2Q9Z - chains A and B; structure by X-ray diffraction, 2.95 A resolution.

# Chain A (and B)
Molecule: Trichodiene synthase
Organism: Fusarium sporotrichioides
Notes: EC 4.2.3.6; chain B of this document is another copy of the same molecule, construct and numbering; everything in this record applies to it too
UniProt: P13513 (TRI5_FUSSP); numbering as in UniProt (aligned over 1-374)
Amino-acid sequence (374 residues; numbered 1 to 374; the number before each row is that of its first residue):
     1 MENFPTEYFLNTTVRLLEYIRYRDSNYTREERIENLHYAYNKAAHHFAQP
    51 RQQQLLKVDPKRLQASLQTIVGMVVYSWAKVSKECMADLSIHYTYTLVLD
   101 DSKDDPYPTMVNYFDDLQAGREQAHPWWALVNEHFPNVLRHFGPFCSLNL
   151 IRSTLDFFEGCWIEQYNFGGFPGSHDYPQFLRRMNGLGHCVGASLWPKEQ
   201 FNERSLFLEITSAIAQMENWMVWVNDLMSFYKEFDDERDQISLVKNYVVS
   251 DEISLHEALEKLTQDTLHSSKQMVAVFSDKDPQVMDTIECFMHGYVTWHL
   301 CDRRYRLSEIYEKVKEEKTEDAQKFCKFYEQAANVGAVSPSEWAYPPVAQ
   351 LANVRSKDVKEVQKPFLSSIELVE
Not modelled in the structure: 355-374 (chain B: 1, 355-374)
UniProt features mapped onto this chain:
  - region: D100 to D104 (Aspartate-rich domain)
  - binding site (Mg(2+)): D100, E164, N225, S229, E233, D239, I241
  - mutagenesis: D100 (D100E: Does not significantly perturb the overall structure of trichodiene synthase but leads to an increased KM, a reduction in kcat, as well as to the production of anomalous sesquiterpene products ...), D101 (D101E: Leads to an increased KM for Mg(2+), a reduction in kcat, as well as to the production of anomalous sesquiterpene products in addition to trichodiene when incubated with farnesyl diphosphate), D104 (D104E: Does not significantly affect the KM and kcat for farnesyl diphosphate), C146 (C146F: Leads to the loss of activity), C190 (C190F: Increases the KM for farnesyl diphosphate by about 1.3-fold and reduces the kcat by about 2000-fold), N225 (N225D: Increases the KM for farnesyl diphosphate by about 6-fold and reduces the kcat by about 28-fold. Leads to complete loss of activity; when associated with S-229), S229 (S229T: Increases the KM for farnesyl diphosphate by about 77-fold and reduces the kcat by about 9-fold. Leads to complete loss of activity; when associated with D-225), Y295 (Y295F: Does not affect the catalytic activity), R304 (R304K: Does not cause large changes in the overall structure but increases the KM for farnesyl diphosphate by about 25-fold, reduces the kcat by about 200-fold, and leads to conversion of farnesyl ...), Y305 (Y305F: Does not cause large changes in the overall structure but increases the KM for farnesyl diphosphate by about 7-fold ...)

# How chain A and chain B interact
Residue-residue contacts (110):
  D105(A) with R204(B), salt bridge
  Y107(A) with P144(B), hydrophobic; E203(B); R204(B)
  M110(A) with P144(B); L148(B), hydrophobic
  V111(A) with P144(B), hydrophobic
  Y113(A) with I151(B), hydrophobic
  F114(A) with N132(B); F135(B), hydrophobic; P136(B); L139(B), hydrophobic; I151(B), hydrophobic
  D115(A) with P136(B)
  L117(A) with L117(B)
  Q118(A) with G120(B); N132(B), hydrogen bond (side chain-backbone); E133(B)
  A119(A) with G120(B)
  G120(A) with Q118(B); A119(B); G120(B)
  N132(A) with F114(B); Q118(B), hydrogen bond (backbone-side chain)
  E133(A) with Q118(B)
  F135(A) with F114(B), hydrophobic
  P136(A) with F114(B); D115(B)
  L139(A) with F114(B), hydrophobic
  P144(A) with Y107(B), hydrophobic; M110(B); V111(B), hydrophobic; W162(B)
  F145(A) with E159(B); W162(B); I163(B), hydrophobic
  L148(A) with L155(B), hydrophobic; E159(B); W162(B), hydrophobic
  N149(A) with E159(B), hydrogen bond
  I151(A) with Y113(B), hydrophobic; F114(B), hydrophobic
  R152(A) with L155(B); D156(B), salt bridge; E159(B), salt bridge; M184(B)
  L155(A) with L148(B), hydrophobic; R152(B)
  D156(A) with R152(B), salt bridge
  E159(A) with F145(B); L148(B); N149(B), hydrogen bond; R152(B), salt bridge
  W162(A) with P144(B); F145(B); F207(B)
  I163(A) with T211(B)
  Y166(A) with F207(B); L208(B), hydrophobic
  F168(A) with L208(B), hydrophobic; S212(B)
  F171(A) with L208(B); E209(B); S212(B); V276(B), hydrophobic; K280(B)
  G173(A) with Q272(B), hydrogen bond (backbone-side chain); V276(B)
  S174(A) with Q216(B), hydrogen bond; V276(B)
  H175(A) with H268(B); Q272(B)
  D176(A) with A215(B); Q216(B); N219(B), hydrogen bond
  Y177(A) with T211(B)
  F180(A) with H189(B); T211(B); A215(B), hydrophobic
  R183(A) with R183(B)
  M184(A) with R152(B), hydrogen bond
  H189(A) with F180(B)
  E203(A) with Y107(B)
  R204(A) with D105(B), salt bridge; Y107(B)
  F207(A) with W162(B); I163(B), hydrophobic; Y166(B)
  L208(A) with Y166(B), hydrophobic; F168(B), hydrophobic; F171(B)
  E209(A) with F171(B)
  T211(A) with I163(B); Y177(B); F180(B)
  S212(A) with F168(B); F171(B)
  A215(A) with D176(B); F180(B), hydrophobic
  Q216(A) with S174(B), hydrogen bond; D176(B)
  N219(A) with D176(B), hydrogen bond
  H268(A) with H175(B)
  Q272(A) with G173(B), hydrogen bond (side chain-backbone); H175(B)
  V276(A) with F171(B), hydrophobic; P172(B); G173(B); S174(B)
  K280(A) with F171(B)
Also at the interface, not in a pair above, chain A (59 interface residues in all): P108, F158, P172, I214, E218, S269
Also at the interface, not in a pair above, chain B (57 interface residues in all): F158, E218, S269

# In short
Chain A and chain B form an interface of 59 and 57 residues respectively, with 11 hydrogen bonds and 6 salt
bridges. Polar pairs include D105(A)-R204(B), R152(A)-D156(B) and R152(A)-E159(B). Curated annotation
(UniProt) lists 7 Mg2+-binding residues and 10 mutagenesis sites on chain A.
Both chains are Trichodiene synthase (Fusarium sporotrichioides). Entry 2Q9Z (Trichodiene synthase: Complex
with inorganic pyrophosphate resulting from the reaction with 2-fluorofarnesyl diphosphate) was determined by
X-ray diffraction, deposited together with 2Q9Y.
